Entry 5MUB (X-ray diffraction, 3.10 A resolution); this record covers chains B and X of the 3 polymer chains in the assembly.

== Chain B ==
Molecule: ACC1 Fab fragment light chain
Organism: Mus musculus
Notes: antibody fragment or engineered binder
Chain sequence (218 residues; each row starts with the number of its first residue):
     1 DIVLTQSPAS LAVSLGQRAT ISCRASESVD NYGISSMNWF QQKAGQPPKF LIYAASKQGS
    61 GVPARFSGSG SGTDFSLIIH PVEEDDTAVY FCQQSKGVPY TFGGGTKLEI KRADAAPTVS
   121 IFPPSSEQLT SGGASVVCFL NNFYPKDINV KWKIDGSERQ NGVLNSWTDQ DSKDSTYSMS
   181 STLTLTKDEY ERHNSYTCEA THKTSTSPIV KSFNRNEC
Disordered / not traced: 218
Cystine bridges: Cys23-Cys92, Cys138-Cys198

== Chain X ==
Molecule: triple-helical peptide containing the citrullinated C1 epitope of collagen type II, Collagen alpha-1(II) chain
Reference sequence: P28481 (CO2A1_MOUSE); residues 12-26 here correspond to UniProt positions 557-571 (UniProt number = residue number + 545)
Chain sequence (33 residues; numbered 1 to 33; the number before each row is that of its first residue):
     1 GPPGPPGPPG PPGARGLTGR PGDAGPPGPP GPP
Disordered / not traced: 1-10, 22-33
Modified residues: Pro3, Pro6, Pro9, Pro12, Pro21, Pro27, Pro30, Pro33 (4-hydroxyproline; HYP); Arg20 (citrulline; CIR)

== Chain B / chain X interface ==
Residue-residue contacts (13):
  Asn31(B) - Pro21(X)
  Tyr32(B) - Pro21(X)
  Ser36(B) - Pro21(X)
  Asn38(B) - Thr18(X)  hydrogen bond (side chain-backbone)
  Phe40(B) - Thr18(X)
  Phe50(B) - Leu17(X)  hydrophobic
  Phe50(B) - Thr18(X)
  Tyr53(B) - Leu17(X)
  Ser95(B) - Thr18(X)  hydrogen bond (side chain-backbone)
  Ser95(B) - Arg20(X)
  Lys96(B) - Arg20(X)
  Gly97(B) - Arg20(X)
  Tyr100(B) - Arg20(X)
Interface residues without a listed pair, chain B (13 interface residues in all): Ile34, Val98
Interface residues without a listed pair, chain X (5 interface residues in all): Gly19

== Overview ==
13 residues of chain B and 5 residues of chain X are in contact; the contacts include 2 hydrogen bonds. Among
the polar pairs are Asn38(B)-Thr18(X) and Ser95(B)-Thr18(X).
Here chain B is ACC1 Fab fragment light chain (Mus musculus) and chain X is triple-helical peptide containing
the citrullinated C1 epitope of collagen type II, Collagen alpha-1(II) chain. Entry 5MUB (ACC1 Fab fragment in
complex with citrullinated C1 epitope of CII (CG05)) was determined by X-ray diffraction together with 5MU0,
5MU2, 5MV3 and 5MV4 from the same study.
